Entry 5TCP (electron microscopy, 4.30 A resolution (low resolution: residue-level contacts below are approximate; hydrogen-bond / salt-bridge calls are withheld)); this record covers chains 0 and B of the 48 polymer chains in the assembly.

[Chain 0 (and B)]
Name: Lipoprotein PrgK
Source organism: Salmonella enterica subsp. enterica serovar Typhimurium
Notes: chain B of this document is another copy of the same molecule, construct and numbering; everything in this record applies to it too
UniProtKB: P41786 (PRGK_SALTY); numbering as in UniProt (aligned over 18-252)
Sequence (235 residues; numbered 18 to 252; the number before each row is that of its first residue):
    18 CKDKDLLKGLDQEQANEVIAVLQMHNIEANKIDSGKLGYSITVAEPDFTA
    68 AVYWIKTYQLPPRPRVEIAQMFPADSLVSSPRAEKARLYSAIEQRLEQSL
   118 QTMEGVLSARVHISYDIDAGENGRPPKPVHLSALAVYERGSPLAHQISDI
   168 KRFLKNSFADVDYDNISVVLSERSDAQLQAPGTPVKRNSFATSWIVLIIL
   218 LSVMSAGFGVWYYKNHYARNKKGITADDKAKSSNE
Disordered / not traced: 18-19, 204-252
Swiss-Prot annotation at these positions:
  - lipidation: Cys18 (N-palmitoyl cysteine)

[Interface between chain 0 and chain B]
Contacting residue pairs (74):
  Gln29(0) with Leu24(B); Lys25(B)
  Asn33(0) with Leu23(B); Leu24(B)
  Glu34(0) with Lys73(B)
  Ala37(0) with Val69(B); Lys73(B)
  Gln40(0) with Phe65(B); Thr66(B)
  Lys48(0) with Asp22(B); Leu23(B)
  Asp50(0) with Lys25(B)
  Tyr56(0) with Lys25(B)
  Arg82(0) with Gln76(B)
  Glu84(0) with Arg80(B)
  Ala86(0) with Met88(B)
  Pro98(0) with Arg99(B)
  Glu101(0) with Phe89(B); Ser97(B); Arg99(B)
  Lys102(0) with Arg99(B); Ile134(B); Asp135(B); Glu138(B)
  Arg104(0) with Met88(B)
  Leu105(0) with Ile85(B); Ile134(B)
  Tyr106(0) with Ile134(B)
  Ala108(0) with Val83(B); Ile85(B); Met88(B)
  Ile109(0) with Ile85(B)
  Gln111(0) with Arg80(B); Val83(B); Met88(B)
  Arg112(0) with Val83(B); Glu84(B); Glu110(B); Glu114(B); Arg127(B); Val128(B); His129(B)
  Leu113(0) with His129(B)
  Ser116(0) with His129(B); Leu151(B)
  Thr119(0) with Leu151(B)
  Met120(0) with Leu151(B)
  Glu121(0) with Ser188(B)
  Leu124(0) with Tyr75(B)
  Gly137(0) with Asn139(B)
  Pro142(0) with Arg141(B)
  Arg169(0) with Ser184(B)
  Phe170(0) with His129(B); Ser149(B); Leu151(B)
  Asn173(0) with His147(B); Leu148(B); Ser149(B); Asp181(B); Asn182(B); Ile183(B); Ser184(B)
  Ser174(0) with Ser149(B)
  Ala176(0) with Ser131(B); His147(B)
  Ser191(0) with Tyr70(B)
  Ala193(0) with Tyr70(B)
  Gln194(0) with Thr66(B); Ala67(B); Tyr70(B)
  Leu195(0) with Ala67(B); Trp71(B)
  Gln196(0) with Thr66(B)
  Ala197(0) with Thr66(B)
Other interface residues (no listed pair), chain 0 (48 interface residues in all): Gln115, Ser125, Glu155, Asp166, Phe175, Arg190, Asp192, Pro198
Other interface residues (no listed pair), chain B (45 interface residues in all): Thr74, Pro81, Tyr132, Val186

[Overview]
Chain 0 and chain B form an interface of 48 and 45 residues respectively.
Both chains are Lipoprotein PrgK (Salmonella enterica subsp. enterica serovar Typhimurium). Entry 5TCP
(Near-atomic resolution cryo-EM structure of the periplasmic domains of PrgH and PrgK) was determined by
electron microscopy (same publication as 5TCQ and 5TCR).
